PDB entry 3OVB | X-ray diffraction, 1.95 A resolution | chains B and D of the 4 polymer chains in the assembly

Chain B:
Protein: CCA-Adding Enzyme
From: Archaeoglobus fulgidus
Notes: EC 2.7.7.25, 2.7.7.21
UniProt: O28126 (CCA_ARCFU); residue numbers follow UniProt; this construct covers 1-437
Chain sequence (441 residues; row label = number of the first residue in the row):
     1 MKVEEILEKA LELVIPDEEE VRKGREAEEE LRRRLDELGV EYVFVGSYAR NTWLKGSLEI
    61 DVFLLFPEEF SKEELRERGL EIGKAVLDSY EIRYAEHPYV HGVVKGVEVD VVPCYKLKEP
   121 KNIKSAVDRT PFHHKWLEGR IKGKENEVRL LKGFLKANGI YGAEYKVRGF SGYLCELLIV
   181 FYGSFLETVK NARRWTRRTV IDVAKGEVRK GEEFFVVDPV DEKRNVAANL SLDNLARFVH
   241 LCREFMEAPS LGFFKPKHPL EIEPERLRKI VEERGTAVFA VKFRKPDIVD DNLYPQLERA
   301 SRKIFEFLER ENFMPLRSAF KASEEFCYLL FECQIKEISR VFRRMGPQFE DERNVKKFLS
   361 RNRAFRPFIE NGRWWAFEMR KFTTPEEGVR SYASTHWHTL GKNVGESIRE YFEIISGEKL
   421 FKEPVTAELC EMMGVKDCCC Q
Not modelled in the structure: 438-441
Construct notes: expression tag (438-441)
Curated features (UniProtKB/Swiss-Prot):
  - binding site (ATP): Ser47, Arg50, His133, Lys152, Tyr161
  - binding site (CTP): Ser47, Arg50, His133, Lys152, Tyr161
  - binding site (Mg(2+)): Glu59, Asp61, Asp110
  - mutagenesis: Arg50 (R50A: High decrease in both AMP and CMP incorporation), Asp110 (D110A: High decrease in both AMP and CMP incorporation), His133 (H133A: No decrease in both AMP and CMP incorporation), Arg299 to Arg302 (Does not affect the CCA tRNA nucleotidyltransferase activity, while the CCACCA tRNA nucleotidyltransferase activity is strongly reduced)
Metal / ion sites: Mg2+: Asp61 (together with ATP) (shared with A35(D) of chain D)
Ligand contacts: ATP / pyrophosphate: Gly46, Ser47, Arg50, Trp53, Leu54, Ser57, Glu59, Asp61, Thr130, His133, Lys152, Tyr161, Ala163, Ser171, Gly172, Tyr173, Glu176, Arg224
What the authors report for this chain:
  - binding site for the ligand ATP: Arg50, His133, Arg224

Chain D:
Molecule: 35-nt RNA strand
Sequence (35 nucleotides; row label = number of the first residue in the row):
     1 GGAAGUAGAU GGUUCAAGUC CAUUUACUUC CACCA
Metal / ion sites: Mg2+: A35 (together with ATP) (shared with Asp61(B) of chain B)
Ligand contacts: ATP / pyrophosphate: A32, C33, C34, A35

Chain B / chain D interface:
Pairs across the interface (68):
  Gly46(B) - A35(D)  phosphate contact
  Arg50(B) - A35(D)  hydrogen bond to the phosphate
  Glu59(B) - A35(D)  phosphate contact
  Asp61(B) - C34(D)  hydrogen bond to the sugar
  Asp61(B) - A35(D)  phosphate contact
  Phe63(B) - C34(D)  sugar contact
  Tyr94(B) - C33(D)  base contact
  Ala95(B) - A32(D)  base contact
  Ala95(B) - C33(D)  hydrogen bond to the base
  Glu96(B) - A32(D)  base contact
  Glu96(B) - C33(D)  hydrogen bond to the base
  His97(B) - C33(D)  hydrogen bond to the base
  Tyr99(B) - C33(D)  hydrogen bond to the sugar
  Tyr99(B) - C34(D)  sugar contact
  Asp110(B) - C34(D)  phosphate contact
  Val112(B) - C34(D)  sugar contact
  Ala126(B) - C33(D)  base contact
  Val127(B) - C34(D)  base contact
  Thr130(B) - C34(D)  hydrogen bond to the base
  Thr130(B) - A35(D)  sugar contact
  His133(B) - A35(D)  hydrogen bond to the sugar
  Ala163(B) - A32(D)  sugar contact
  Ala163(B) - A35(D)  base contact
  Glu164(B) - A32(D)  phosphate contact
  Glu164(B) - C33(D)  phosphate contact
  Tyr165(B) - G1(D)  base contact
  Tyr165(B) - G2(D)  base contact
  Tyr165(B) - C31(D)  hydrogen bond to the base
  Tyr165(B) - A32(D)  hydrogen bond to the sugar
  Tyr173(B) - A35(D)  sugar contact
  Arg224(B) - C31(D)  salt bridge to the phosphate
  Arg224(B) - A32(D)  salt bridge to the phosphate
  Arg224(B) - A35(D)  hydrogen bond to the base
  Ala228(B) - C31(D)  sugar contact
  Asn229(B) - C31(D)  hydrogen bond to the sugar
  Asn229(B) - A32(D)  sugar contact
  Asp291(B) - A32(D)  hydrogen bond to the sugar
  Asp291(B) - C33(D)  sugar contact
  Asn292(B) - G1(D)  hydrogen bond to the sugar
  Asn292(B) - A32(D)  base contact
  Pro295(B) - G2(D)  sugar contact
  Gln296(B) - G1(D)  hydrogen bond to the sugar
  Gln296(B) - G2(D)  sugar contact
  Arg299(B) - A3(D)  salt bridge to the phosphate
  Arg302(B) - A3(D)  salt bridge to the phosphate
  Lys303(B) - A22(D)  salt bridge to the phosphate
  Arg310(B) - C21(D)  hydrogen bond to the phosphate
  Arg310(B) - A22(D)  salt bridge to the phosphate
  Met345(B) - C15(D)  base contact
  Gly346(B) - C15(D)  base contact
  Pro347(B) - C15(D)  base contact
  Asn354(B) - C15(D)  hydrogen bond to the sugar
  Lys357(B) - C15(D)  phosphate contact
  Lys357(B) - A16(D)  salt bridge to the phosphate
  Phe358(B) - C15(D)  hydrogen bond to the sugar
  Arg361(B) - C15(D)  salt bridge to the phosphate
  Arg363(B) - C15(D)  salt bridge to the phosphate
  Tyr392(B) - A22(D)  hydrogen bond to the phosphate
  His396(B) - C21(D)  hydrogen bond to the sugar
  His396(B) - A22(D)  salt bridge to the phosphate
  His398(B) - A22(D)  hydrogen bond to the phosphate
  His398(B) - U23(D)  salt bridge to the phosphate
  Thr399(B) - A22(D)  phosphate contact
  Thr399(B) - U23(D)  hydrogen bond to the phosphate
  Gly401(B) - G2(D)  phosphate contact
  Lys402(B) - G1(D)  sugar contact
  Lys402(B) - G2(D)  hydrogen bond to the phosphate
  Asn403(B) - G1(D)  sugar contact
Also at the interface, not in a pair above, chain B (51 interface residues in all): Ser47, Arg93, Ser171, Arg344, Arg373
Also at the interface, not in a pair above, chain D (14 interface residues in all): U14

Summary:
Chain B and chain D form an interface of 51 and 14 residues respectively, with 23 hydrogen bonds and 11 salt
bridges. Polar pairs include Ala95(B)-C33(D), Glu96(B)-C33(D) and His97(B)-C33(D). ATP / pyrophosphate is
bound between chain B and chain D. The paper reports a binding site for the ligand ATP at Arg50(B), His133(B)
and Arg224(B).
Here chain B is CCA-Adding Enzyme (Archaeoglobus fulgidus) and chain D is a 35-nt RNA strand. Entry 3OVB (How
the CCA-adding Enzyme Selects Adenine over Cytosine in Position 76 of tRNA) was determined by X-ray
diffraction together with 3OUY, 3OV7 and 3OVS from the same study.
